4WPA - chains A and B; structure by X-ray diffraction, 1.70 A resolution.

== Chain A (and B) ==
Molecule: Ma1120
Source organism: Mycobacterium avium
Notes: EC 4.6.1.1; chain B of this document is another copy of the same molecule, construct and numbering; everything in this record applies to it too
UniProt: Q5UFR5 (Q5UFR5_MYCAV); residues 54-217 here correspond to UniProt positions 53-216 (UniProt number = residue number - 1)
Amino-acid sequence (171 residues; each row starts with the number of its first residue):
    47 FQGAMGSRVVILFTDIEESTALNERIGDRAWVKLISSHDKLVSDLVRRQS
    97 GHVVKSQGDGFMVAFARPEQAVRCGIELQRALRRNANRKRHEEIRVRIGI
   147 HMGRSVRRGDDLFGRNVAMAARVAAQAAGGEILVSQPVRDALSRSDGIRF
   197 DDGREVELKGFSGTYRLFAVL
Unresolved in the structure: 47-50, 132-138, 190-192 (chain B: 47-49, 134-138, 191-193)
Construct notes: expression tag (47-53)
Metal / ion sites: Ca2+: Asp61, Ile62, Asp105 (together with pyrophosphate)
Small-molecule neighbours: pyrophosphate (PPV): Asp61, Ile62, Glu63, Glu64, Ser65, Thr66, Asp105, Arg143

== How chain A and chain B interact ==
Contacting residue pairs (37):
  Met51(A) - Asp74(B)
  Thr66(A) - Ala164(B)
  Thr66(A) - Gly206(B)
  Thr66(A) - Phe207(B)
  Ala67(A) - Gly206(B)
  Asn69(A) - Gly160(B)
  Asn69(A) - Arg161(B)  hydrogen bond (side chain-backbone)
  Glu70(A) - Arg161(B)  salt bridge
  Glu70(A) - Gly206(B)
  Glu70(A) - Phe207(B)
  Asp74(A) - Gly160(B)
  Asp74(A) - Arg161(B)  hydrogen bond (side chain-backbone)
  Arg75(A) - Met51(B)
  Val78(A) - Val152(B)  hydrophobic
  Val78(A) - Phe159(B)  hydrophobic
  Ile81(A) - Phe159(B)  hydrophobic
  Lys101(A) - Ser102(B)  hydrogen bond (side chain-backbone)
  Ser102(A) - Lys101(B)  hydrogen bond (backbone-side chain)
  Gln103(A) - Asp157(B)
  Gly104(A) - Asp157(B)  hydrogen bond (backbone-side chain)
  Gly104(A) - Phe159(B)
  Arg154(A) - Val78(B)
  Arg154(A) - Ser82(B)  hydrogen bond
  Phe159(A) - Val78(B)  hydrophobic
  Phe159(A) - Ile81(B)  hydrophobic
  Gly160(A) - Asn69(B)
  Gly160(A) - Asp74(B)
  Arg161(A) - Asn69(B)
  Arg161(A) - Glu70(B)  salt bridge
  Arg161(A) - Asp74(B)  hydrogen bond (backbone-side chain)
  Arg168(A) - Thr66(B)  hydrogen bond
  Lys205(A) - Thr66(B)
  Gly206(A) - Thr66(B)
  Gly206(A) - Ala67(B)
  Gly206(A) - Glu70(B)
  Phe207(A) - Thr66(B)
  Phe207(A) - Glu70(B)
Also at the interface, not in a pair above, chain A (25 interface residues in all): Trp77, Arg150, Val152, Ala164
Also at the interface, not in a pair above, chain B (23 interface residues in all): Trp77, Gln103, Arg150, Lys205

== In short ==
Chain A and chain B form an interface of 25 and 23 residues respectively, with 8 hydrogen bonds and 2 salt
bridges. Among the polar pairs are Glu70(A)-Arg161(B), Asn69(A)-Arg161(B) and Asp74(A)-Arg161(B). Chain A
binds pyrophosphate. Asp61(A), Ile62(A) and Asp105(A) coordinate Ca2+.
Both chains are Ma1120 (Mycobacterium avium). Entry 4WPA (Crystal structure of Adenylyl cyclase Ma1120 from
Mycobacterium Avium bound to Pyrophosphate and Calcium) was determined by X-ray diffraction together with
4WP3, 4WP8 and 4WP9 from the same study.
